PDB entry 4HGH | X-ray diffraction, 1.40 A resolution | chain A

Chain A:
Molecule: Bifunctional P-450/NADPH-P450 reductase
From: Bacillus megaterium
Notes: EC 1.14.14.1, 1.6.2.4; fragment: Heme-binding domain
Reference sequence: P14779 (CPXB_BACME); residues 1-455 here correspond to UniProt positions 2-456 (UniProt number = residue number + 1)
Sequence (455 residues; each row starts with the number of its first residue):
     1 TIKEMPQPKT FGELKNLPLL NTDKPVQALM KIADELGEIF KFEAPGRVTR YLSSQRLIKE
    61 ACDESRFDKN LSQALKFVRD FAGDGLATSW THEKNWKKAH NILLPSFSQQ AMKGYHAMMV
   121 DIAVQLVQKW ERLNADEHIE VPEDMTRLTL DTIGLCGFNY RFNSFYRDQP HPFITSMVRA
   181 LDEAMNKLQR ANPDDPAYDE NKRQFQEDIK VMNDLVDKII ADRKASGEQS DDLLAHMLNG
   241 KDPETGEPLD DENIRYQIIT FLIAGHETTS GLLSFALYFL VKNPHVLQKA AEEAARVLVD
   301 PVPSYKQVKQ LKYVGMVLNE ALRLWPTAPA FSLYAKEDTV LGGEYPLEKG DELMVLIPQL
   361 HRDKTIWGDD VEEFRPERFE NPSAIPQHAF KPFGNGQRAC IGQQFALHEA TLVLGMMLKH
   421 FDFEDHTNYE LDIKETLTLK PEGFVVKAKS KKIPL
Construct notes: engineered mutation Ala87 (Phe88 in P14779), Ala235 (Thr236 in P14779)
Metal / ion sites: heme Fe near Cys400 (its only coordinating residue here)
Small-molecule neighbours:
  - heme (HEM): Lys69, Leu75, Leu86, Ala87, Trp96, Phe107, Ile153, Thr260, Phe261, Ala264, Gly265, Thr268, Thr269, Leu272, Leu322, Thr327, Ala328, Phe331, Pro392, Phe393, Gly394, Gln397, Arg398, Ala399, Cys400, Ile401, Gly402, Phe405, Ala406
  - ethenylbenzene (SYN): Val78, Ala87, Ile263, Ala264, Thr268, Ala328, Leu437, Thr438

Overview:
Chain A binds heme and ethenylbenzene.
Chain A is Bifunctional P-450/NADPH-P450 reductase (Bacillus megaterium); the structure, Crystal structure of
P450 BM3 5F5 heme domain variant complexed with styrene (dataset I), was determined by X-ray diffraction,
deposited together with 4HGF, 4HGG, 4HGI and 4HGJ.
